5EW6 - chain A; structure by X-ray diffraction, 2.29 A resolution.

[Chain A]
Molecule: C-type mannose receptor 2
Source organism: Homo sapiens
Notes: fragment: ligand binding region
UniProt: Q9UBG0 (MRC2_HUMAN); numbering as in UniProt (aligned over 31-510)
Amino-acid sequence (492 residues; numbered 29 to 520; the number before each row is that of its first residue):
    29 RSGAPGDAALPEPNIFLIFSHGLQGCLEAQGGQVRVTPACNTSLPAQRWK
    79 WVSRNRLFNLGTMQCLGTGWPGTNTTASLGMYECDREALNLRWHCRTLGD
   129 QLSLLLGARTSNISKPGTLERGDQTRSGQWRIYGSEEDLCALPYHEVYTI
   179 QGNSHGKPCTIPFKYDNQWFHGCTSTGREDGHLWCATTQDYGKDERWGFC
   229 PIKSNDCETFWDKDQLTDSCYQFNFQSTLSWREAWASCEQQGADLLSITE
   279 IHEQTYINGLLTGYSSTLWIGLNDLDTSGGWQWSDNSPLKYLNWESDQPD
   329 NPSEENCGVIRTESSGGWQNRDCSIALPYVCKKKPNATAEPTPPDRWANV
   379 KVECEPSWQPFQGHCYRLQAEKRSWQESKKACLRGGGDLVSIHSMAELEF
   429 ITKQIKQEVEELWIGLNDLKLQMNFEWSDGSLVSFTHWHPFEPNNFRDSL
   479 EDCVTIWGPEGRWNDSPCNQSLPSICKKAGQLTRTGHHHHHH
Unresolved in the structure: 29-36, 100-102, 139-155, 365-377, 512-520
Differences from the reference sequence: expression tag (29-30, 511-520); variant Ile-43 (Val in Q9UBG0)
Cystine bridges: Cys-54/Cys-68, Cys-93/Cys-112, Cys-123/Cys-168, Cys-187/Cys-213, Cys-201/Cys-228, Cys-235/Cys-248, Cys-266/Cys-359, Cys-335/Cys-351, Cys-382/Cys-393, Cys-410/Cys-504, Cys-481/Cys-496
Covalent attachments: N-acetylglucosamine (NAG) linked to Asn-69, Asn-497
Ion coordination: Na+ site 1: Gln-326, Asp-328, Glu-333, Asn-348; Na+ site 2: Glu-470, Asn-472, Asn-473, Asp-493

[In short]
N-acetylglucosamine is covalently linked to Asn-69 and Asn-497. The Na+ site 1 is built by Gln-326, Asp-328,
Glu-333 and Asn-348. Glu-470, Asn-472, Asn-473 and Asp-493 coordinate Na+ site 2.
Chain A is C-type mannose receptor 2 (Homo sapiens); the structure, Structure of ligand binding region of
uPARAP at pH 7.4 without calcium, was determined by X-ray diffraction, deposited together with 5E4K.
